4YFK - chains C and E of the 6 polymer chains in the assembly; structure by X-ray diffraction, 3.57 A resolution.

Chain C:
Name: DNA-directed RNA polymerase subunit beta
Organism: Escherichia coli O139:H28 (strain E24377A / ETEC)
Notes: EC 2.7.7.6
UniProt: A7ZUK1 (RPOB_ECO24); numbering as in UniProt (aligned over 1-1342)
Chain sequence (1342 residues; numbered 1 to 1342; the number before each row is that of its first residue):
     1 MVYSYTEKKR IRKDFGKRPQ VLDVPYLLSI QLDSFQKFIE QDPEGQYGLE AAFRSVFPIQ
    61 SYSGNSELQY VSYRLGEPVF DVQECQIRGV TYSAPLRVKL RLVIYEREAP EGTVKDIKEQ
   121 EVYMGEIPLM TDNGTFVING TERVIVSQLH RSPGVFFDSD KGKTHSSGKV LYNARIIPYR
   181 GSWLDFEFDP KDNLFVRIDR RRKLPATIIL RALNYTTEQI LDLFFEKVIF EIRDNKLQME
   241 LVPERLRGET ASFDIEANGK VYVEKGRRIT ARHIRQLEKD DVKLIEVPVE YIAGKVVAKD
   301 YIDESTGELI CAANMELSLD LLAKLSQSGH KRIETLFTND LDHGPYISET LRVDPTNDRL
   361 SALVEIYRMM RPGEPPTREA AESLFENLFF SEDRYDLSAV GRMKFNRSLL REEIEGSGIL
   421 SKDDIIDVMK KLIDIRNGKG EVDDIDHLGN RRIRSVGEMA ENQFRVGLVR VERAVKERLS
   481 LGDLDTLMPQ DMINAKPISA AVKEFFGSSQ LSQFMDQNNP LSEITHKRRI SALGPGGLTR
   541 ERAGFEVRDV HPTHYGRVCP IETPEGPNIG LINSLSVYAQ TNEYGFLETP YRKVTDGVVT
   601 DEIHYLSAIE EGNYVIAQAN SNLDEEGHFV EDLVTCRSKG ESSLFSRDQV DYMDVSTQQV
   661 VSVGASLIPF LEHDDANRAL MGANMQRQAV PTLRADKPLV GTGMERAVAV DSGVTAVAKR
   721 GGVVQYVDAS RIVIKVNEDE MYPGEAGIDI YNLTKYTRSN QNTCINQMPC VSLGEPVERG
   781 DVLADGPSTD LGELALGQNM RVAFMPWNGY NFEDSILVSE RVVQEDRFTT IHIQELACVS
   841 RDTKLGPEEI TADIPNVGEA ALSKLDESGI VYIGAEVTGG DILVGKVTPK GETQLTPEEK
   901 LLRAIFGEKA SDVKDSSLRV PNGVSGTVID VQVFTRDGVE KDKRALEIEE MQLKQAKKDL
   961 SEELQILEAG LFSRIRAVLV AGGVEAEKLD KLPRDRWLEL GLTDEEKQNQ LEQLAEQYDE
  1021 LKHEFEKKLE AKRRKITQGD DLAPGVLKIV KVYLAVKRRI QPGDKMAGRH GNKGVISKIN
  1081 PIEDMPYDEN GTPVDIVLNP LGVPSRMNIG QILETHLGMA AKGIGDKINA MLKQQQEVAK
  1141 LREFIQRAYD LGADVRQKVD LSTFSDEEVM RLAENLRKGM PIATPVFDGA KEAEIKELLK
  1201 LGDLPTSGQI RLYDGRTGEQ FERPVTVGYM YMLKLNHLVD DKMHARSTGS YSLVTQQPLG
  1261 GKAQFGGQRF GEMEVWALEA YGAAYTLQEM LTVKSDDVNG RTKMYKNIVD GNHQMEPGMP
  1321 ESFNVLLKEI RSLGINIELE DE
Not modelled in the structure: 1-2
Metal / ion sites: Mg2+: E813 (shared with 2 residues of chain D)
Residues lining bound ligands: 4C6 (3,5-dimethyl-N-{2-[4-(4-methylbenzyl)piperidin-1-yl]-3,4-dioxocyclobut-1-en-1-yl}-1,2-oxazole-4-sulfonamide): F1270, G1271, E1272, V1275, L1291, L1326, I1330, I1337
Swiss-Prot annotation at these positions:
  - modified residue (N6-acetyllysine): K1022, K1200
Reported in the primary citation:
  - binding site for 4C6: L1326

Chain E:
Name: DNA-directed RNA polymerase subunit omega
Organism: Escherichia coli O139:H28 (strain E24377A / ETEC)
Notes: EC 2.7.7.6
UniProt: A7ZTK1 (RPOZ_ECO24); residues 1-91 here = UniProt positions 1-91
Chain sequence (91 residues; row label = number of the first residue in the row):
     1 MARVTVQDAV EKIGNRFDLV LVAARRARQM QVGGKDPLVP EENDKTTVIA LREIEEGLIN
    61 NQILDVRERQ EQQEQEAAEL QAVTAIAEGR R
Not modelled in the structure: 1, 91

Chain C / chain E interface:
Pairs across the interface (8; chain C residue first):
  G1282(C) with F17(E)
  Y1285(C) with L21(E), hydrophobic
  G1311(C) with Q31(E)
  N1312(C) with Q31(E); V32(E)
  H1313(C) with R28(E), hydrogen bond (backbone-side chain); Q31(E), hydrogen bond (backbone-side chain)
  Q1314(C) with R28(E), hydrogen bond

In short:
6 residues of chain C and 5 residues of chain E are in contact, with 3 hydrogen bonds. Among the polar pairs
are H1313(C)-R28(E), H1313(C)-Q31(E) and Q1314(C)-R28(E). Chain C binds compound 4C6. The paper reports a
binding site for 4C6 at L1326(C).
Here chain C is DNA-directed RNA polymerase subunit beta and chain E is DNA-directed RNA polymerase subunit
omega, both from Escherichia coli O139:H28 (strain E24377A / ETEC). Entry 4YFK (Escherichia coli RNA
polymerase in complex with squaramide compound 8) was determined by X-ray diffraction together with 4YFN and
4YFX from the same study.
